PDB entry 6F6I | X-ray diffraction, 2.40 A resolution | chains A and B

== Chain A ==
Name: Envelope glycoprotein, GP, GP1
Organism: Ebola virus
UniProtKB: chimeric construct of A0A0E3NBB1, A0A0D5W976: residues 32-432 from A0A0E3NBB1 (A0A0E3NBB1_9MONO) positions 32-312 (offset varies); residues 433-470 from A0A0D5W976 positions 464-501 (UniProt number = residue number + 31)
Amino-acid sequence (330 residues; row label = number of the first residue in the row; note: 120 numbers in that range are skipped by the numbering (no residue carries them; nothing is unmodelled there); X marks 7 residues of unknown identity (built as UNK)):
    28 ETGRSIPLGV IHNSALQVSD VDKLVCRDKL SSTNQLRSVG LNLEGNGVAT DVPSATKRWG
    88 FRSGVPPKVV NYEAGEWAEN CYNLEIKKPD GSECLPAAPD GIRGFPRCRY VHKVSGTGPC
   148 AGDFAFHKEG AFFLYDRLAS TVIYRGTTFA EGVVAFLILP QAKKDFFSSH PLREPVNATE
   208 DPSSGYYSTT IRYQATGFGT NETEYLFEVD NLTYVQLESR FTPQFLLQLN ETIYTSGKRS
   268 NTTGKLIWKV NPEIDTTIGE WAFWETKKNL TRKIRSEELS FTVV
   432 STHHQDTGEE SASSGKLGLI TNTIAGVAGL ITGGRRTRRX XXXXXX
Disordered / not traced: 28-30, 190-210, 284-287, 294-305, 432-470
Construct notes: expression tag (28-31); engineered mutation Ala42 (Thr in A0A0E3NBB1)
Disulfides: Cys108-Cys135, Cys121-Cys147
Glycans and other covalent adducts: N-acetylglucosamine (NAG) linked to Asn228, Asn238, Asn257, Asn268
Residues lining bound ligands: Paroxetine (8PR): Arg64, Val66, Gly67, Leu68, Glu100, Ala101, Gly102, Glu103, Leu184, Leu186
From the paper describing this entry:
  - conformationally variable residues (loop rearrangement): Ser46 to Val52
  - binding site for Paroxetine: Arg64, Val66, Gly67, Leu68, Glu100, Ala101, Gly102

== Chain B ==
Name: Envelope glycoprotein
Organism: Ebola virus
UniProtKB: A0A0U3BWW0 (A0A0U3BWW0_9MONO); numbering as in UniProt (aligned over 502-632)
Amino-acid sequence (168 residues; row label = number of the first residue in the row):
   502 EAIVNAQPKC NPNLHYWTTQ DEGAAIGLAW IPYFGPAAEG IYIEGLMHNQ DGLICGLRQL
   562 ANETTQALQL FLRATTELRT FSILNRKAID FLLQRWGGTC HILGPDCCIE PADWTKNITD
   622 KIDQIIHDFV DGSGYIPEAP RDGQAYVRKD GEWVLLSTFL GTHHHHHH
Disordered / not traced: 633-669
Construct notes: engineered mutation Ala613 (His in A0A0U3BWW0); expression tag (633-669)
Disulfides: Cys511-Cys556, Cys601-Cys608
Glycans and other covalent adducts: N-acetylglucosamine (NAG) linked to Asn563
Residues lining bound ligands: Paroxetine (8PR): Leu515, Tyr517, Thr519, Met548, Leu558
From the paper describing this entry:
  - binding site for Paroxetine: Leu515, Tyr517, Thr519, Met548, Leu558
  - conformationally variable residues (side-chain flip): Met548

== Chain A / chain B interface ==
Inter-chain disulfides: Cys53(A)-Cys609(B)
Residue-residue contacts - 115 pairs, chain A then chain B:
  Arg31(A) - Ala568(B)
  Ser32(A) - Ala568(B)
  Ile33(A) - Ala568(B)  hydrophobic
  Ile33(A) - Phe572(B)  hydrophobic
  Ile33(A) - Lys588(B)
  Pro34(A) - Ala568(B)
  Leu35(A) - Lys588(B)
  Gly36(A) - Leu561(B)
  Ser41(A) - Asp552(B)
  Leu43(A) - Ile504(B)
  Leu43(A) - Gly557(B)
  Leu43(A) - Leu558(B)
  Leu43(A) - Leu561(B)  hydrophobic
  Gln44(A) - Glu502(B)
  Gln44(A) - Ala503(B)
  Val45(A) - Glu502(B)  hydrogen bond (backbone-backbone)
  Val45(A) - Ile504(B)  hydrophobic
  Val45(A) - Leu561(B)  hydrophobic
  Asp47(A) - Glu502(B)  hydrogen bond (side chain-backbone)
  Asp47(A) - Lys588(B)  salt bridge
  Val48(A) - Lys588(B)
  Val48(A) - Asp591(B)
  Val48(A) - Phe592(B)  hydrophobic
  Asp49(A) - Gln595(B)
  Leu51(A) - Phe592(B)  hydrophobic
  Leu51(A) - Arg596(B)
  Leu51(A) - Asp607(B)
  Val52(A) - Arg596(B)  hydrogen bond (backbone-side chain)
  Cys53(A) - Arg596(B)
  Cys53(A) - Cys609(B)  disulfide
  Asp55(A) - Phe592(B)
  Asp55(A) - Arg596(B)  hydrogen bond (backbone-side chain)
  Leu57(A) - Phe592(B)  hydrophobic
  Leu63(A) - Leu585(B)
  Leu63(A) - Ala589(B)  hydrophobic
  Arg64(A) - Leu585(B)
  Ser65(A) - Leu585(B)
  Leu68(A) - Ala562(B)  hydrophobic
  Asn69(A) - Arg559(B)
  Gly72(A) - Lys510(B)
  Gly72(A) - Cys511(B)
  Gly72(A) - Asn512(B)  hydrogen bond (backbone-backbone)
  Gly72(A) - Arg559(B)
  Asn73(A) - Gln508(B)
  Asn73(A) - Pro509(B)
  Asn73(A) - Lys510(B)  hydrogen bond (backbone-backbone)
  Asn73(A) - Arg559(B)
  Gly74(A) - Lys510(B)
  Lys95(A) - Leu573(B)  hydrogen bond (side chain-backbone)
  Lys95(A) - Arg574(B)
  Lys95(A) - Thr576(B)  hydrogen bond (side chain-backbone)
  Lys95(A) - Glu578(B)
  Lys95(A) - Leu579(B)
  Val96(A) - Leu579(B)  hydrogen bond (backbone-backbone)
  Val96(A) - Arg580(B)
  Val96(A) - Thr581(B)  hydrogen bond (backbone-backbone)
  Val97(A) - Thr581(B)
  Val97(A) - Ile584(B)  hydrophobic
  Asn98(A) - Thr581(B)  hydrogen bond (backbone-backbone)
  Asn98(A) - Phe582(B)
  Tyr99(A) - Trp518(B)  hydrophobic
  Glu100(A) - Thr519(B)  hydrogen bond (backbone-side chain)
  Glu100(A) - Leu585(B)
  Ala101(A) - Trp518(B)
  Ala101(A) - Thr519(B)
  Gly102(A) - Tyr517(B)
  Gly102(A) - Trp518(B)  hydrogen bond (backbone-backbone)
  Glu103(A) - Leu515(B)
  Glu103(A) - His516(B)
  Glu103(A) - Trp518(B)  hydrogen bond (backbone-side chain)
  Glu103(A) - Arg559(B)  salt bridge
  Trp104(A) - His516(B)  hydrogen bond (backbone-backbone)
  Trp104(A) - Tyr517(B)  hydrogen bond (side chain-backbone)
  Trp104(A) - Trp518(B)
  Trp104(A) - Glu545(B)
  Pro126(A) - Arg580(B)
  Asp127(A) - Arg580(B)  hydrogen bond (backbone-side chain)
  Phe132(A) - Trp518(B)
  Pro133(A) - Trp518(B)
  Pro133(A) - Tyr543(B)
  Arg134(A) - Trp518(B)
  Arg134(A) - Tyr543(B)
  Gly157(A) - Thr566(B)
  Gly157(A) - Gln570(B)  hydrogen bond (backbone-side chain)
  Ala158(A) - Gln570(B)
  Phe159(A) - Thr566(B)
  Phe159(A) - Leu569(B)  hydrophobic
  Phe159(A) - Gln570(B)
  Phe159(A) - Leu573(B)  hydrophobic
  Asp163(A) - Tyr543(B)  hydrogen bond
  Arg164(A) - Trp518(B)
  Arg164(A) - Thr520(B)
  Arg164(A) - Ile542(B)
  Leu165(A) - Phe582(B)  hydrophobic
  Thr168(A) - Gln570(B)
  Val180(A) - Ala562(B)
  Val180(A) - Asn563(B)
  Val180(A) - Thr566(B)
  Val181(A) - Ala562(B)
  Val181(A) - Thr565(B)
  Val181(A) - Leu569(B)  hydrophobic
  Ala182(A) - Ala562(B)  hydrophobic
  Phe183(A) - Thr565(B)
  Phe183(A) - Ile584(B)  hydrophobic
  Phe183(A) - Leu585(B)  hydrophobic
  Leu184(A) - Leu558(B)  hydrophobic
  Leu184(A) - Leu561(B)  hydrophobic
  Ser211(A) - Glu545(B)
  Trp288(A) - Lys510(B)
  Ala289(A) - Lys510(B)
  Trp291(A) - Lys510(B)
  Trp291(A) - Cys511(B)
  Trp291(A) - Asn512(B)
  Trp291(A) - Pro513(B)
  Glu292(A) - Lys510(B)  salt bridge
Also at the interface, not in a pair above, chain A (67 interface residues in all): Ile38, Ala42, Arg54, Thr60, Gly128, Ile129, Arg130, Tyr162, Phe290
Also at the interface, not in a pair above, chain B (58 interface residues in all): Asn514, Ala539, Glu540, Leu554, Glu564, Gln567, Asn586, Pro606, Cys608
From the paper, about this interface:
  - pairs named by the authors: Cys53(A)-Cys609(B) (covalent link)

== In short ==
67 residues of chain A face 58 of chain B across their interface, with 1 disulfide bond, 19 hydrogen bonds and
3 salt bridges. Among the polar pairs are Asp47(A)-Lys588(B), Glu103(A)-Arg559(B) and Glu292(A)-Lys510(B). The
authors report a contact between Cys53(A) and Cys609(B). The paper reports a binding site for Paroxetine at
Arg64(A), Val66(A) and Leu515(B) among others; conformational variability at Ser46(A) and Met548(B).
Here chain A is Envelope glycoprotein, GP, GP1 and chain B is Envelope glycoprotein, both from Ebola virus.
Entry 6F6I (Crystal structure of ebolavirus glycoprotein in complex with paroxetine) was determined by X-ray
diffraction, deposited together with 6F5U, 6F6N and 6F6S.
